9CIQ - chains A and T of the 3 polymer chains in the assembly; structure by X-ray diffraction, 2.80 A resolution.

[Chain A]
Protein: DNA polymerase eta
From: Homo sapiens
Notes: EC 2.7.7.7
Reference sequence: Q9Y253 (POLH_HUMAN); numbering as in UniProt (aligned over 1-432)
Sequence (435 residues; numbered -2 to 432; the number before each row is that of its first residue; numbers below 1 keep their minus sign (Gly-2 is residue -2)):
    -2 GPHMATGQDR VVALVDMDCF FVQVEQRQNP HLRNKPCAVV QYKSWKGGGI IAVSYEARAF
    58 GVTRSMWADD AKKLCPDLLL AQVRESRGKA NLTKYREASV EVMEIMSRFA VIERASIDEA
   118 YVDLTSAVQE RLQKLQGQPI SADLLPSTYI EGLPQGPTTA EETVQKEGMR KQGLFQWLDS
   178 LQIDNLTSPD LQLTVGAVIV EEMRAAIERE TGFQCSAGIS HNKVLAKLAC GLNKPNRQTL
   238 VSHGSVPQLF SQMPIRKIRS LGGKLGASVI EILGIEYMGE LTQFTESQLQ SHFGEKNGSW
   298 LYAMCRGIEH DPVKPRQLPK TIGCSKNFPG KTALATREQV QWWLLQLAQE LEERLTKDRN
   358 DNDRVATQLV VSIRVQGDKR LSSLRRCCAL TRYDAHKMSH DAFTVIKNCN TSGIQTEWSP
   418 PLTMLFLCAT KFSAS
Unresolved in the structure: -2 to 0, 155-159
Sequence notes: expression tag (-2 to 0)
Bound ions: Ca2+ site 1: Asp13, Met14, Asp115 (together with A1ANT); Ca2+ site 2: Glu116 (together with A1ANT) (shared with 1 residue of chain P)
Residues lining bound ligands: A1ANT ([(3S,4R,5R)-5-[5-methyl-2,4-bis(oxidanylidene)pyrimidin-1-yl]-4-oxidanyl-oxolan-3-yl] [oxidanyl(phosphonooxy)phosphoryl] hydrogen phosphate): Asp13, Met14, Asp15, Cys16, Phe17, Phe18, Ala49, Tyr52, Arg55, Arg61, Ser113, Ile114, Asp115, Lys231
Curated features (UniProtKB/Swiss-Prot):
  - binding site (Mg(2+)): Asp13, Met14, Asp115, Glu116
  - binding site (Mn(2+)): Asp13, Met14, Asp115, Glu116
  - binding site (a 2'-deoxyribonucleoside 5'-triphosphate): Arg61
  - natural variant: Val37 (deletion: In XPV), Leu75 (deletion: In XPV), Arg93 (R93P: In XPV), Arg111 (R111H: In XPV), Thr122 (T122P: In XPV), Gly153 (G153D: In a breast cancer sample), Thr191 (T191P: In XPV), Gly263 (G263V: In XPV), Val266 (V266D: In XPV), Gly295 (G295R: In XPV), Arg361 (R361S: In XPV)
  - mutagenesis: Tyr52 (Y52A/F: Reduces DNA polymerase activity; Y52E: Reduces DNA polymerase activity. Increases fidelity of replication and reduces translesion bypass), Arg61 (R61A: Reduces enzymatic activity by two-thirds), Ser62 (S62G: Increased DNA polymerase activity and translesion bypass compared to wild-type), Ala68 (A68S/V: Severe reduction in thymine dimer translesion bypass), Asn324 to Pro326 (Reduces binding to chromatin and to monoubiquitinated PCNA. Abolishes binding to monoubiquitinated PCNA; when associated with 705-E--H-713 Del)
What the authors report for this chain:
  - specificity-determining residues: Phe18
  - contacts within the chain: Phe18-Tyr92 (pi stacking)
  - binding site for A1ANT: Phe18

[Chain T]
Molecule: 12-nt DNA strand
Sequence (12 nucleotides; numbered 1 to 12; the number before each row is that of its first residue):
     1 CATAATGACG CT

[How chain A and chain T interact]
Residue-residue contacts (37):
  Gln38(A) with DA4(T), hydrogen bond to the sugar
  Tyr39(A) with DA4(T), phosphate contact; DA5(T), phosphate contact
  Trp42(A) with DA2(T), stacking on the base
  Ser62(A) with DT3(T), base contact
  Trp64(A) with DA2(T), phosphate contact; DT3(T), sugar contact
  Lys86(A) with DA5(T), phosphate contact; DT6(T), salt bridge to the phosphate
  Arg93(A) with DT6(T), salt bridge to the phosphate
  Lys311(A) with DC9(T), salt bridge to the phosphate
  Arg313(A) with DA8(T), sugar contact; DC9(T), salt bridge to the phosphate
  Pro316(A) with DG7(T), phosphate contact; DA8(T), phosphate contact
  Lys317(A) with DA8(T), hydrogen bond to the phosphate; DC9(T), salt bridge to the phosphate
  Thr318(A) with DG7(T), phosphate contact; DA8(T), hydrogen bond to the phosphate
  Ile319(A) with DG7(T), phosphate contact
  Gly320(A) with DT6(T), phosphate contact; DG7(T), hydrogen bond to the phosphate
  Cys321(A) with DT6(T), phosphate contact
  Ser322(A) with DA5(T), sugar contact; DT6(T), hydrogen bond to the phosphate
  Lys323(A) with DA5(T), phosphate contact
  Asn324(A) with DA4(T), hydrogen bond to the phosphate; DA5(T), hydrogen bond to the phosphate
  Pro326(A) with DC1(T), phosphate contact; DA2(T), sugar contact; DA4(T), phosphate contact
  Gly327(A) with DC1(T), hydrogen bond to the phosphate; DA2(T), phosphate contact
  Thr329(A) with DA2(T), base contact
  Arg351(A) with DG7(T), salt bridge to the phosphate
  Leu378(A) with DT6(T), base contact
  Phe423(A) with DT6(T), base contact
Also at the interface, not in a pair above, chain A (27 interface residues in all): Leu89, Glu347, Met421

[In short]
27 residues of chain A face 9 of chain T across their interface; the contacts include 8 hydrogen bonds, 6 salt
bridges and 1 aromatic stacking contact. Polar contacts include Gln38(A)-DA4(T), Lys317(A)-DA8(T) and
Thr318(A)-DA8(T). Bound to chain A: compound A1ANT. From the paper: a binding site for A1ANT at Phe18(A); the
specificity determinant Phe18(A).
Chain A is DNA polymerase eta (Homo sapiens) and chain T is a 12-nt DNA strand; the structure, Crystal
structure of human polymerase eta with incoming threofuranosyl thymine nucleoside triphosphate opposite
template dA, was determined by X-ray diffraction together with 9CHW, 9CI9, 9CIH and 9CJ9 from the same study.
